PDB entry 7MJN | electron microscopy, 3.29 A resolution | chains B and E

# Chain B
Protein: Spike glycoprotein
From: Severe acute respiratory syndrome coronavirus 2
Reference sequence: P0DTC2 (SPIKE_SARS2); residues 1-1208 here = UniProt positions 1-1208
Chain sequence (1288 residues; row label = number of the first residue in the row):
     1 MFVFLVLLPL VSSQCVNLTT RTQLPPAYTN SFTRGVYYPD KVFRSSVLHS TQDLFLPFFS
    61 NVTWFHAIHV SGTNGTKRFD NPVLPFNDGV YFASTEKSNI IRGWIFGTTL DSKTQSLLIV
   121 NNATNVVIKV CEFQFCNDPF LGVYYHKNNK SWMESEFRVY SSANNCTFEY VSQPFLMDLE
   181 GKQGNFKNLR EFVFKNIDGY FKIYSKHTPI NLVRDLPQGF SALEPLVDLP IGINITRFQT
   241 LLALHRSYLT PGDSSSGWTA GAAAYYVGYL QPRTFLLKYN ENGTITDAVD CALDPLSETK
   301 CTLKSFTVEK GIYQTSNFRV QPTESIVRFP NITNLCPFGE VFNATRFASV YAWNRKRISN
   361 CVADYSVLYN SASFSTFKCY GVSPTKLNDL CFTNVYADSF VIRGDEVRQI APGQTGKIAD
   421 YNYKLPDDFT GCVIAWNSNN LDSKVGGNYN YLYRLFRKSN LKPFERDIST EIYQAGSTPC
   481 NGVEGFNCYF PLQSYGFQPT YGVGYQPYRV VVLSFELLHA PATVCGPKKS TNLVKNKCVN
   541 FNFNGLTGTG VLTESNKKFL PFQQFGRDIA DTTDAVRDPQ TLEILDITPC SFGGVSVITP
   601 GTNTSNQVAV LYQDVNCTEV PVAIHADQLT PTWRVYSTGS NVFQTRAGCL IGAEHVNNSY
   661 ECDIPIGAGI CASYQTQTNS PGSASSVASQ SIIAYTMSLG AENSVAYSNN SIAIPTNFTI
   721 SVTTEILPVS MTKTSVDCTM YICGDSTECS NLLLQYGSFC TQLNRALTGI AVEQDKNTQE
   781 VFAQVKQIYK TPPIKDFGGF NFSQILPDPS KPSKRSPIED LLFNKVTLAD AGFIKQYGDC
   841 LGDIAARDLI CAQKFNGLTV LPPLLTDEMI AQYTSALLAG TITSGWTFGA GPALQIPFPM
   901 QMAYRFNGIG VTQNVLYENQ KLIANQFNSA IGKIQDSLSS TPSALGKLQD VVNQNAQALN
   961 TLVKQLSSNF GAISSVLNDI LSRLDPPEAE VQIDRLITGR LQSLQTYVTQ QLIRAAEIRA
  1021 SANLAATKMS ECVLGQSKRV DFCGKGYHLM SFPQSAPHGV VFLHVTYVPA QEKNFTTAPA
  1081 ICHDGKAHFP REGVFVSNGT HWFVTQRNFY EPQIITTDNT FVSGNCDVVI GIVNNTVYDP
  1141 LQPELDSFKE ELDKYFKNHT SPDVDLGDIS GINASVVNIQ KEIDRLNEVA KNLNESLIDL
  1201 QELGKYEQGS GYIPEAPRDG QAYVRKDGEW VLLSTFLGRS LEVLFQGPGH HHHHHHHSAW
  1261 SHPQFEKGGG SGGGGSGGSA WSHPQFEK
Not modelled in the structure: 1-329, 531-1288
Sequence notes: engineered mutation Y501 (Asn in P0DTC2); conflict G682 (Arg in P0DTC2), S683 (Arg in P0DTC2), S685 (Arg in P0DTC2), P817 (Phe in P0DTC2), P892 (Ala in P0DTC2), P899 (Ala in P0DTC2), P942 (Ala in P0DTC2), P986 (Lys in P0DTC2), P987 (Val in P0DTC2); expression tag (1209-1288)
UniProt features mapped onto this chain:
  - region: N280 to C301 (Putative superantigen), R403 to D405 (Integrin-binding motif), N448 to F456 (Immunodominant HLA epitope recognized by the CD8+), P681, A684 (Putative superantigen), S816 to Y837 (Fusion peptide 1), K835 to F855 (Fusion peptide 2), D1163 to E1202 (Heptad repeat 2)
  - site: R815, S816 (Cleavage)
  - glycosylation: N17 (N-linked (GlcNAc...) (complex) asparagine), N61 (N-linked (GlcNAc...) (hybrid) asparagine), N74 (N-linked (GlcNAc...) (complex) asparagine), N122 (N-linked (GlcNAc...) (hybrid) asparagine), N149 (N-linked (GlcNAc...) (complex) asparagine), N165 (N-linked (GlcNAc...) (complex) asparagine), N234 (N-linked (GlcNAc...) (high mannose) asparagine), N282 (N-linked (GlcNAc...) (complex) asparagine), T323 (O-linked (GalNAc) threonine), S325 (O-linked (HexNAc...) serine), N331 (N-linked (GlcNAc...) (complex) asparagine), N343 (N-linked (GlcNAc...) (complex) asparagine), N603 (N-linked (GlcNAc...) (hybrid) asparagine), N616 (N-linked (GlcNAc...) (complex) asparagine), N657 (N-linked (GlcNAc...) (complex) asparagine), T676 (O-linked (GlcNAc...) threonine), T678 (O-linked (GlcNAc...) threonine), N709 (N-linked (GlcNAc...) (high mannose) asparagine), N717 (N-linked (GlcNAc...) (hybrid) asparagine), N801 (N-linked (GlcNAc...) (hybrid) asparagine) and 6 more in UniProt
  - natural variant: L5 (L5F: In strain: Iota/B.1.526), S13 (S13I: In strain: Epsilon/B.1.427/B.1.429), L18 (L18F: In strain: Beta/B.1.351, Gamma/P.1 and 1 more), T19 (T19I: In strain: Omicron/BQ.1.1, Omicron/XBB.1.5 and 1 more; T19R: In strain: Delta/B.1.617.2, Omicron/BA.2 and 4 more), T20 (T20N: In strain: Gamma/P.1), L24 to A27 (sequence variant, change not given here; In strain: Omicron/BA.2, Omicron/BA.2.12.1 and 6 more), P26 (P26S: In strain: Gamma/P.1), Q52 (Q52H: In strain: Omicron/EG.5.1), A67 (A67V: In strain: Eta/B.1.525, Omicron/BA.1), H69 to V70 (deletion: In strain: Alpha/B.1.1.7, Eta/B.1.525 and 5 more), G75 (G75V: In strain: Lambda/C.37), T76 (T76I: In strain: Lambda/C.37), 82 further natural variant entries in UniProt
  - mutagenesis: H69 to V70 (Increased incorporation of cleaved spike into virions), N121 (N121Q: Partial loss of biliverdin affinity), R190 (R190K: Partial loss of biliverdin affinity), N234 (N234Q: Increased resistance to neutralizing antibodies), N331 (N331Q: Reduced viral infectivity), N343 (N343Q: Reduced viral infectivity), L452 (L452R: Increased resistance to neutralizing antibodies. Decreases HLA binding to NF9 epitope. Increased binding affinity to human ACE2), Y453 (Y453F: Decreased HLA binding to NF9 epitope. Increased binding affinity to human ACE2), A475 (A475V: Increased resistance to neutralizing antibodies), V483 (V483A: Increased resistance to neutralizing antibodies), E484 (E484D: Increased replication in human TMEM106B overexpressing cells), F490 (F490L: Increased resistance to neutralizing antibodies and human covalescent sera neutralization), 11 further mutagenesis entries in UniProt
Cystine bridges: C336-C361, C379-C432, C391-C525, C480-C488
Covalent attachments: N-acetylglucosamine (NAG) linked to N343
From the paper describing this entry:
  - mutagenesis - N501Y: increased binding to Processed angiotensin-converting enzyme 2 (chain E)
  - mutagenesis - N501Y: decreased binding to IgG ab1

# Chain E
Protein: Processed angiotensin-converting enzyme 2
From: Homo sapiens
Reference sequence: Q9BYF1 (ACE2_HUMAN); residue numbers follow UniProt; this construct covers 18-615
Chain sequence (606 residues; numbered 18 to 623; the number before each row is that of its first residue):
    18 QSTIEEQAKT FLDKFNHEAE DLFYQSSLAS WNYNTNITEE NVQNMNNAGD KWSAFLKEQS
    78 TLAQMYPLQE IQNLTVKLQL QALQQNGSSV LSEDKSKRLN TILNTMSTIY STGKVCNPDN
   138 PQECLLLEPG LNEIMANSLD YNERLWAWES WRSEVGKQLR PLYEEYVVLK NEMARANHYE
   198 DYGDYWRGDY EVNGVDGYDY SRGQLIEDVE HTFEEIKPLY EHLHAYVRAK LMNAYPSYIS
   258 PIGCLPAHLL GDMWGRFWTN LYSLTVPFGQ KPNIDVTDAM VDQAWDAQRI FKEAEKFFVS
   318 VGLPNMTQGF WENSMLTDPG NVQKAVCHPT AWDLGKGDFR ILMCTKVTMD DFLTAHHEMG
   378 HIQYDMAYAA QPFLLRNGAN EGFHEAVGEI MSLSAATPKH LKSIGLLSPD FQEDNETEIN
   438 FLLKQALTIV GTLPFTYMLE KWRWMVFKGE IPKDQWMKKW WEMKREIVGV VEPVPHDETY
   498 CDPASLFHVS NDYSFIRYYT RTLYQFQFQE ALCQAAKHEG PLHKCDISNS TEAGQKLFNM
   558 LRLGKSEPWT LALENVVGAK NMNVRPLLNY FEPLFTWLKD QNKNSFVGWS TDWSPYADHH
   618 HHHHHH
Not modelled in the structure: 18, 615-623
Sequence notes: expression tag (616-623)
UniProt features mapped onto this chain:
  - region (Interaction with SARS-CoV spike glycoprotein): D30 to Y41, M82 to P84, K353 to R357
  - active site: E375 (Proton acceptor), H505 (Proton donor)
  - binding site (chloride): R169, W477, K481
  - binding site (substrate): R273, H345, P346, Y515
  - binding site (Zn(2+)): H374, H378, E402
  - glycosylation (N-linked (GlcNAc...) asparagine): N53, N90, N103, N322, N432, N546
  - mutagenesis: S19 (S19P: Increases slightly the interaction with RBD domain of SARS-CoV-2 spike protein), Q24 to K26 (Slightly inhibits interaction with SARS-CoV spike glycoprotein), Q24 (Q24T: Increases slightly the interaction with RBD domain of SARS-CoV-2 spike protein), A25 (A25V: Increases slightly the interaction with RBD domain of SARS-CoV-2 spike protein), T27 (T27Y: Increases slightly the interaction with RBD domain of SARS-CoV-2 spike protein. In sACE2.v2.2; increases interaction with RBD domain of SARS-CoV-2 spike protein ...), L29 (L29F: Increases slightly the interaction with RBD domain of SARS-CoV-2 spike protein), K31 (K31D: Abolishes interaction with SARS-CoV spike glycoprotein; K31Y: Increases slightly the interaction with RBD domain of SARS-CoV-2 spike protein), N33 (N33D: Increases slightly the interaction with RBD domain of SARS-CoV-2 spike protein), H34 (H34A: Increases slightly the interaction with RBD domain of SARS-CoV-2 spike protein), E37 (E37A: No effect on interaction with SARS-CoV spike glycoprotein), D38 (D38A: No effect on interaction with SARS-CoV spike glycoprotein), L39 (L39R: Increases slightly the interaction with RBD domain of SARS-CoV-2 spike protein), 48 further mutagenesis entries in UniProt
Cystine bridges: C133-C141, C530-C542
Covalent attachments: N-acetylglucosamine (NAG) linked to N53, N90, N322, N546

# Chain B / chain E interface
Pairs across the interface - 29 pairs, chain B then chain E:
  Y449(B) - Q42(E)
  Y453(B) - H34(E)  hydrogen bond
  L455(B) - H34(E)
  F456(B) - T27(E)
  A475(B) - Q24(E)
  A475(B) - T27(E)
  G476(B) - Q24(E)
  F486(B) - M82(E)  hydrophobic
  F486(B) - Y83(E)  hydrogen bond (backbone-side chain)
  N487(B) - Q24(E)
  Y489(B) - T27(E)
  Y489(B) - F28(E)
  Y489(B) - Y83(E)  hydrogen bond
  Q493(B) - K31(E)
  Q493(B) - E35(E)  hydrogen bond
  S494(B) - D38(E)
  Q498(B) - Y41(E)
  Q498(B) - Q42(E)  hydrogen bond
  Q498(B) - L45(E)
  T500(B) - Y41(E)  hydrogen bond
  T500(B) - N330(E)
  T500(B) - D355(E)
  T500(B) - R357(E)
  Y501(B) - Y41(E)  hydrophobic
  Y501(B) - K353(E)
  G502(B) - K353(E)  hydrogen bond (backbone-backbone)
  G502(B) - G354(E)
  Y505(B) - E37(E)
  Y505(B) - K353(E)
Interface residues without a listed pair, chain B (19 interface residues in all): K417, Y473, F490
Interface residues without a listed pair, chain E (20 interface residues in all): D30, R393
From the paper, about this interface:
  - specific contacts: Y501(B)-Y41(E) (pi stacking), Y501(B)-K353(E)
  - interface residues, chain B: F486(B)

# In short
19 residues of chain B face 20 of chain E across their interface, with 7 hydrogen bonds. Among the polar pairs
are Y453(B)-H34(E), F486(B)-Y83(E) and Y489(B)-Y83(E). The paper describes pi stacking between Y501(B) and
Y41(E); a contact between Y501(B) and K353(E). The paper reports that N501Y of chain B increases binding to
Processed angiotensin-converting enzyme 2 (chain E); the interface residue F486(B).
Chain B is Spike glycoprotein (Severe acute respiratory syndrome coronavirus 2) and chain E is Processed
angiotensin-converting enzyme 2 (Homo sapiens); the structure, Cryo-EM structure of the SARS-CoV-2 N501Y
mutant spike protein ectodomain bound to human ACE2 ectodomain (focused ..., was determined by electron
microscopy together with 7MJH, 7MJI and 7MJM from the same study.
